7LIU - chains B and Y of the 4 polymer chains in the assembly; structure by X-ray diffraction, 3.00 A resolution.

Chain B:
Protein: ATP-dependent RNA helicase DDX3X
Organism: Homo sapiens
Notes: EC 3.6.4.13
UniProtKB: O00571 (DDX3X_HUMAN); residue numbers follow UniProt; this construct covers 135-582
Sequence (450 residues; row label = number of the first residue in the row):
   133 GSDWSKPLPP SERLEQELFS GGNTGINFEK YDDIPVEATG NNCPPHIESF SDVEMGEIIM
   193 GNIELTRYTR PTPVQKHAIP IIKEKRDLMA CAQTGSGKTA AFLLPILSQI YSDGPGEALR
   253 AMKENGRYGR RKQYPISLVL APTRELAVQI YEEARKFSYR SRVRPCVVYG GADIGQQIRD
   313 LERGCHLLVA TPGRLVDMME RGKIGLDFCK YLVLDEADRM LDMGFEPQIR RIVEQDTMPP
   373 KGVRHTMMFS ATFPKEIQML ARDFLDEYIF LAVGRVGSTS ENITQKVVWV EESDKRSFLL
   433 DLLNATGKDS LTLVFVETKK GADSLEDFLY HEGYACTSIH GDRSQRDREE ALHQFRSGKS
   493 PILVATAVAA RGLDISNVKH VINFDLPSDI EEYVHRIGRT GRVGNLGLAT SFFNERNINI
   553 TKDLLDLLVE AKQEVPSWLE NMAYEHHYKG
Not modelled in the structure: 133-134, 577-582
Construct notes: expression tag (133-134)
Ligand contacts: 08T ([[[(2R,3S,4R,5R)-5-(6-aminopurin-9-yl)-3,4-bis(oxidanyl)oxolan-2-yl]methoxy-oxidanyl-phosphoryl]oxy-oxidanyl-phosphoryl]oxy-tris(fluoranyl)beryllium): Thr-156, Phe-160, Phe-182, Tyr-200, Arg-202, Pro-203, Thr-204, Gln-207, Gln-225, Thr-226, Gly-227, Ser-228, Gly-229, Lys-230, Thr-231, Ala-232, Gln-281, Glu-348, Ala-383, Gly-504, Asp-506, His-527, Arg-531, Arg-534, Val-535
Swiss-Prot annotation at these positions:
  - region: Pro-139 to Gly-172 (Interaction with CHUK), Ala-250 to Arg-259 (Involved in stimulation of ATPase activity by DNA and RNA, nucleic acid binding and unwinding and HIV-1 replication)
  - motif: Glu-180 to Lys-208 (Q motif), Asp-347 to Asp-350 (DEAD box)
  - binding site (ATP): Tyr-200 to Gln-207, Ala-224 to Thr-231
  - modified residue: Ser-181 (Phosphoserine), Ser-183 (Phosphoserine), Ser-240 (Phosphoserine), Ser-269 (Phosphoserine), Ser-429 (Phosphoserine), Thr-438 (Phosphothreonine), Ser-442 (Phosphoserine), Ser-456 (Phosphoserine), Thr-469 (Phosphothreonine), Ser-470 (Phosphoserine), Ser-520 (Phosphoserine), Thr-542 (Phosphothreonine), Ser-543 (Phosphoserine)
  - cross-link: Lys-215 (Glycyl lysine isopeptide (Lys-Gly) (interchain with G-Cter in SUMO2))
  - natural variant: Ile-214 (I214T: In MRXSSB), Ala-233 (A233V: In MRXSSB; deletion: In MRXSSB), Leu-235 (L235P: In MRXSSB), Arg-294 (R294T: In a breast cancer sample), Val-300 (V300F: In MRXSSB), Arg-326 (R326H: In MRXSSB), Arg-351 (R351Q: In MRXSSB), Arg-362 (R362C: In MRXSSB), Arg-376 (R376C: In MRXSSB), Leu-392 (L392P: In MRXSSB), Gln-417 (Q417P: In MRXSSB), Arg-475 (R475G: In MRXSSB), 9 further natural variant entries in UniProt
  - mutagenesis: Lys-138 (K138R: Partial loss of ubiquitination by RNF39), Pro-142 to Glu-144 (Loss of interaction with TRAF3, reduced TRAF3 'K-63'-linked autoubiquitination), Ser-152 (S152A: Reduces total phosphorylation by 60%. No effect on interaction with IKBKE), Lys-162 (K162R: Partial loss of ubiquitination by RNF39), Ser-181 (S181A: Greatly impairs phosphorylation by TBK1 and fails to synergize with TBK1 in IFNB1 induction; when associated with A-183; A-240 and A-269), Ser-183 (S183A: Greatly impairs phosphorylation by TBK1 and fails to synergize with TBK1 in IFN-beta induction; when associated with A-181; A-240 and A-269), Tyr-200 (Y200A: No effect on general translation; when associated with A-207; A-230; A-347 and A-348), Gln-207 (Q207A: Does not promote the translation of HIV-1 RNA. No effect on general translation; when associated with A-200; A-230: A-347 and A-348), Lys-230 (K230A: No effect on general translation; when associated with A-200; A-207; A-347 and A-348; K230E: Complete loss of ATPase and RNA-unwinding activities. Loss of HIV-1 mRNA nuclear export ...), Ser-240 (S240A: Greatly impairs phosphorylation by TBK1 and fails to synergize with TBK1 in IFN-beta induction; when associated with A-181; A-183 and A-269), Ser-269 (S269A: Greatly impairs phosphorylation by TBK1 and fails to synergize with TBK1 in IFN-beta induction; when associated with A-181; A-183 and A-240), Thr-275 to Glu-277 (Increased NF-kappa-B-mediated transcriptional activity, contrary to wild-type which is inhibitory in this experimental setting), 10 further mutagenesis entries in UniProt

Chain Y:
Molecule: 14-nt DNA/RNA hybrid strand
Sequence (14 nucleotides; row label = number of the first residue in the row):
   701 GGGCGGGCCC GCCC

How chain B and chain Y interact:
Residue-residue contacts (40; chain B residue first):
  Pro-274(B) / G703(Y)  hydrogen bond to the sugar
  Pro-274(B) / C704(Y)  sugar contact
  Thr-275(B) / G703(Y)  phosphate contact
  Thr-275(B) / C704(Y)  phosphate contact
  Arg-276(B) / C704(Y)  hydrogen bond to the phosphate
  Arg-276(B) / G705(Y)  salt bridge to the phosphate
  Tyr-301(B) / G705(Y)  phosphate contact
  Gly-302(B) / G705(Y)  hydrogen bond to the phosphate
  Gly-303(B) / G706(Y)  hydrogen bond to the phosphate
  Thr-323(B) / C704(Y)  hydrogen bond to the phosphate
  Thr-323(B) / G705(Y)  hydrogen bond to the phosphate
  Pro-324(B) / C704(Y)  sugar contact
  Gly-325(B) / C704(Y)  hydrogen bond to the sugar
  Gly-325(B) / G705(Y)  sugar contact
  Arg-326(B) / G705(Y)  hydrogen bond to the sugar
  Arg-326(B) / G706(Y)  salt bridge to the phosphate
  Asp-329(B) / G705(Y)  hydrogen bond to the base
  Asp-329(B) / G706(Y)  sugar contact
  Arg-333(B) / G706(Y)  sugar contact
  Arg-351(B) / G702(Y)  base contact
  Asp-354(B) / G702(Y)  hydrogen bond to the base
  Gly-356(B) / G703(Y)  hydrogen bond to the base
  Phe-357(B) / G703(Y)  base contact
  Phe-357(B) / C704(Y)  sugar contact
  Gln-360(B) / G703(Y)  base contact
  Gln-360(B) / C704(Y)  hydrogen bond to the base
  Glu-449(B) / G701(Y)  hydrogen bond to the sugar
  Glu-449(B) / G702(Y)  sugar contact
  Thr-450(B) / G702(Y)  phosphate contact
  Lys-451(B) / G702(Y)  hydrogen bond to the phosphate
  Lys-451(B) / G703(Y)  phosphate contact
  His-472(B) / G703(Y)  phosphate contact
  Gly-473(B) / G703(Y)  hydrogen bond to the phosphate
  Arg-480(B) / C704(Y)  salt bridge to the phosphate
  Thr-498(B) / G702(Y)  hydrogen bond to the phosphate
  Thr-498(B) / G703(Y)  hydrogen bond to the phosphate
  Ala-499(B) / G702(Y)  sugar contact
  Val-500(B) / G702(Y)  sugar contact
  Val-500(B) / G703(Y)  phosphate contact
  Glu-524(B) / G701(Y)  base contact

Summary:
The interface between chain B and chain Y involves 27 residues on one side and 6 on the other; the contacts
include 17 hydrogen bonds and 3 salt bridges. Polar contacts include Asp-329(B)/G705(Y), Asp-354(B)/G702(Y)
and Gly-356(B)/G703(Y). Bound to chain B: compound 08T.
Chain B is ATP-dependent RNA helicase DDX3X (Homo sapiens) and chain Y is a 14-nt DNA/RNA hybrid strand; the
structure, DDX3X bound to ATP analog and remodeled RNA:DNA hybrid, was determined by X-ray diffraction.
